8WT0 - chains A and B; structure by X-ray diffraction, 2.50 A resolution.

== Chain A ==
Molecule: Cell filamentation protein Fic
UniProtKB: A0A172JHQ3 (A0A172JHQ3_PSEFL); residue numbers follow UniProt; this construct covers 1-199
Chain sequence (205 residues; numbered 1 to 205; the number before each row is that of its first residue):
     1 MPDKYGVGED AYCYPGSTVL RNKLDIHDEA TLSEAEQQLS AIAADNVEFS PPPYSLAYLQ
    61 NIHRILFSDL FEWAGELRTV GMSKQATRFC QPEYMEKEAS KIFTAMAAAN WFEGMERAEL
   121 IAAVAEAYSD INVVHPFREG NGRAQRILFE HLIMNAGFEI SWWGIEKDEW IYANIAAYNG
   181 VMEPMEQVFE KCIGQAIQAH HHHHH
Unresolved in the structure: 1-9, 83-88, 198-205
Construct notes: expression tag (200-205)
Small-molecule neighbours:
  - Mg2+ (MG): Y128, N132, G142, R146, W170, N174
  - d(-)-tartaric acid (TAR): E36, H135, E139, G140, N141, G142, R143

== Chain B ==
Molecule: DUF2559 domain-containing protein
Organism: Pseudomonas bijieensis
UniProtKB: A0A6N1CBH0 (A0A6N1CBH0_9PSED); residues 1-56 here = UniProt positions 1-56
Chain sequence (62 residues; row label = number of the first residue in the row):
     1 MGNVSLETKK AYAARTRRSN YAASLRLEGF KVTFADGERK MPTREEVLKA FTQTRTHHHH
    61 HH
Unresolved in the structure: 1-4, 48-62
Construct notes: expression tag (57-62)

== Chain A / chain B interface ==
Contacting residue pairs - 55 pairs, chain A then chain B:
  S33(A) with F30(B)
  Q37(A) with L25(B); F30(B); V32(B)
  L39(A) with R44(B); E46(B)
  S40(A) with Y21(B), hydrogen bond
  A41(A) with Y21(B), hydrophobic; M41(B)
  I42(A) with M41(B); P42(B)
  A44(A) with R17(B); Y21(B), hydrophobic
  D45(A) with R17(B), salt bridge; R18(B), salt bridge; M41(B)
  V47(A) with R17(B), hydrogen bond (backbone-side chain)
  E48(A) with R17(B), salt bridge
  F49(A) with L6(B), hydrophobic; K9(B); K10(B), hydrogen bond (backbone-side chain); A13(B), hydrophobic
  D69(A) with R44(B), salt bridge
  G142(A) with E28(B)
  R143(A) with Y21(B); S24(B); L25(B); E28(B); F30(B)
  R146(A) with S24(B), hydrogen bond; E28(B), salt bridge
  E150(A) with N20(B)
  M154(A) with K9(B); Y12(B), hydrophobic; A13(B), hydrophobic
  N155(A) with K9(B), hydrogen bond (backbone-side chain)
  E159(A) with Y12(B)
  I160(A) with Y12(B), hydrogen bond (backbone-side chain); N20(B), hydrogen bond (backbone-side chain)
  S161(A) with N20(B)
  W162(A) with N20(B), hydrogen bond (backbone-side chain); A23(B), hydrophobic; L27(B), hydrophobic
  W163(A) with S19(B), hydrogen bond; A22(B); A23(B); R26(B); T33(B); F34(B)
  I165(A) with R26(B), hydrogen bond (backbone-side chain); L27(B), hydrophobic
  E166(A) with R26(B)
  K167(A) with R26(B); L27(B)
  W170(A) with L27(B)
Other interface residues (no listed pair), chain A (36 interface residues in all): L24, E36, N46, P51, L66, F67, S68, I147, I197
Other interface residues (no listed pair), chain B (27 interface residues in all): A14, G29

== Summary ==
Chain A and chain B form an interface of 36 and 27 residues respectively, with 10 hydrogen bonds and 5 salt
bridges. Polar contacts include D45(A)-R17(B), D45(A)-R18(B) and E48(A)-R17(B). Bound to chain A:
d(-)-tartaric acid and Mg2+.
Here chain A is Cell filamentation protein Fic and chain B is DUF2559 domain-containing protein (Pseudomonas
bijieensis). Entry 8WT0 (The toxin-antitoxin complex Fic-1-AntF is a deAMPylase that regulates the activity of
DNA gyrase) was determined by X-ray diffraction.
